Entry 5L5Z (X-ray diffraction, 2.70 A resolution); this record covers chains Q and R of the 28 polymer chains in the assembly.

[Chain Q]
Name: Proteasome subunit alpha type-4
Organism: Saccharomyces cerevisiae (strain ATCC 204508 / S288c)
Notes: EC 3.4.25.1
UniProtKB: P40303 (PSA4_YEAST); residues -1 to 252 here correspond to UniProt positions 1-254 (UniProt number = residue number + 2)
Amino-acid sequence (254 residues; row label = number of the first residue in the row; numbers below 1 keep their minus sign (Met-1 is residue -1)):
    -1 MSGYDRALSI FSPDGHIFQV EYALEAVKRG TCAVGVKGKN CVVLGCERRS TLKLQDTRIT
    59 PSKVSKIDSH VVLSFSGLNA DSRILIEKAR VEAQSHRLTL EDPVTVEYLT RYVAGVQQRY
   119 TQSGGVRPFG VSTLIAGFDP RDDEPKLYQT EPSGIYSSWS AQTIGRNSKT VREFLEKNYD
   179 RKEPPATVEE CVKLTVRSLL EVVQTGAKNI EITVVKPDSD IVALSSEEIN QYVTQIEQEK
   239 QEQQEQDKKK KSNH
Disordered / not traced: -1 to 0, 241-252
Curated features (UniProtKB/Swiss-Prot):
  - modified residue: Thr58 (Phosphothreonine)

[Chain R]
Name: Proteasome subunit alpha type-5
Organism: Saccharomyces cerevisiae (strain ATCC 204508 / S288c)
Notes: EC 3.4.25.1
UniProtKB: P32379 (PSA5_YEAST); residues -7 to 252 here correspond to UniProt positions 1-260 (UniProt number = residue number + 8)
Amino-acid sequence (260 residues; row label = number of the first residue in the row; numbers below 1 keep their minus sign (Met-7 is residue -7)):
    -7 MFLTRSEYDR GVSTFSPEGR LFQVEYSLEA IKLGSTAIGI ATKEGVVLGV EKRATSPLLE
    53 SDSIEKIVEI DRHIGCAMSG LTADARSMIE HARTAAVTHN LYYDEDINVE SLTQSVCDLA
   113 LRFGEGASGE ERLMSRPFGV ALLIAGHDAD DGYQLFHAEP SGTFYRYNAK AIGSGSEGAQ
   173 AELLNEWHSS LTLKEAELLV LKILKQVMEE KLDENNAQLS CITKQDGFKI YDNEKTAELI
   233 KELKEKEAAE SPEEADVEMS
Disordered / not traced: -7 to 0, 118-124, 243-252

[Interface between chain Q and chain R]
Contacting residue pairs - 62 pairs, chain Q then chain R:
  Asp3(Q) with Glu117(R)
  Arg4(Q) with Glu117(R)
  Ala5(Q) with Val4(R), hydrophobic; Glu117(R); Ser127(R)
  Ser7(Q) with Ser127(R); Arg128(R)
  Ile8(Q) with Gln15(R)
  Phe9(Q) with Gln15(R); Tyr18(R), hydrophobic; Ser19(R); Leu73(R), hydrophobic; Arg128(R); Pro129(R); Gly131(R)
  Ser10(Q) with Tyr18(R)
  Pro11(Q) with Tyr18(R), hydrophobic; Glu21(R)
  Asp12(Q) with Glu21(R)
  Gly13(Q) with Tyr18(R); Glu21(R); Ala22(R)
  His14(Q) with Leu25(R)
  Ile15(Q) with Leu73(R), hydrophobic; Arg128(R)
  Lys35(Q) with Glu52(R), salt bridge
  Gln116(Q) with Ala75(R); Asp76(R); Arg128(R)
  Thr119(Q) with Arg128(R), hydrogen bond (backbone-side chain)
  Gln120(Q) with Met126(R); Ser127(R), hydrogen bond (backbone-backbone); Arg128(R); Phe130(R)
  Ser121(Q) with Ser127(R), hydrogen bond (backbone-side chain)
  Gly122(Q) with Ser127(R)
  Ser151(Q) with Ala75(R)
  Gly152(Q) with Ala75(R)
  Ile153(Q) with Thr74(R); Ala75(R)
  Ser155(Q) with Leu51(R); Ser55(R)
  Ser156(Q) with Leu51(R); Glu52(R), hydrogen bond (backbone-backbone); Ser55(R), hydrogen bond (backbone-side chain)
  Trp157(Q) with Thr47(R); Ser48(R); Leu50(R); Leu51(R); Glu52(R)
  Ser158(Q) with Leu50(R), hydrogen bond (backbone-backbone); Glu52(R), hydrogen bond
  Ala159(Q) with Leu50(R)
  Leu173(Q) with Leu50(R), hydrophobic
  Glu174(Q) with Ser48(R), hydrogen bond; Pro49(R); Leu50(R)
  Tyr177(Q) with Leu50(R), hydrophobic
  Arg179(Q) with Pro49(R), hydrogen bond (side chain-backbone); Leu50(R); Leu51(R), hydrogen bond (side chain-backbone); Glu52(R)
Also at the interface, not in a pair above, chain Q (32 interface residues in all): Tyr154, Arg170
Also at the interface, not in a pair above, chain R (29 interface residues in all): Asp1, Ser53, Glu57, Ser79

[Overview]
The interface between chain Q and chain R involves 32 residues on one side and 29 on the other; the contacts
include 10 hydrogen bonds and 1 salt bridge. Polar contacts include Lys35(Q)-Glu52(R), Thr119(Q)-Arg128(R) and
Ser121(Q)-Ser127(R).
Chain Q is Proteasome subunit alpha type-4 and chain R is Proteasome subunit alpha type-5, both from
Saccharomyces cerevisiae (strain ATCC 204508 / S288c); the structure, Yeast 20S proteasome with human beta5c
(1-138) and human beta6 (97-111; 118-133) in complex with bortezomib, was determined by X-ray diffraction
together with 5L52, 5L54, 5L55, 5L5A, 5L5B, 5L5D and 30 further entries from the same study.
